6OQ7 - chains A and C; structure by X-ray diffraction, 2.39 A resolution.

== Chain A ==
Protein: Toxin B
Source organism: Clostridioides difficile
UniProtKB: M4NKV9 (M4NKV9_CLODI); residues 1-543 here = UniProt positions 1-543
Amino-acid sequence (549 residues; numbered 1 to 549; the number before each row is that of its first residue):
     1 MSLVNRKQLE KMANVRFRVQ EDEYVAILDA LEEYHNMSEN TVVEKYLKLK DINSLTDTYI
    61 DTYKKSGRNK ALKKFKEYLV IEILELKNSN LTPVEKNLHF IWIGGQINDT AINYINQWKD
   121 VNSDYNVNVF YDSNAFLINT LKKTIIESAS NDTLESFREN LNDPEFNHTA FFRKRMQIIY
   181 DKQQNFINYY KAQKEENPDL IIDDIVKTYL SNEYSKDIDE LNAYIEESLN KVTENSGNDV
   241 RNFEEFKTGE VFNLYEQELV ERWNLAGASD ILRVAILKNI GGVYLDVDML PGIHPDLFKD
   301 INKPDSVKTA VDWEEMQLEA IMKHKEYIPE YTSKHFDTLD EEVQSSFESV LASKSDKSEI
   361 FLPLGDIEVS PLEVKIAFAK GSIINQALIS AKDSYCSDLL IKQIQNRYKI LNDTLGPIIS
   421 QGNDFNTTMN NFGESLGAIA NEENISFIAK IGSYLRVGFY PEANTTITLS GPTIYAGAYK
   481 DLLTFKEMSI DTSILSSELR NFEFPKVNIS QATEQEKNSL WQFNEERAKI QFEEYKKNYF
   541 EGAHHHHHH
Not modelled in the structure: 1, 543-549
Sequence notes: expression tag (544-549)
Ion coordination: Mn2+: Asp288, Glu516 (together with UDP); Mg2+: Asp288, Gln515, Asn518 (together with UDP)
Ligand contacts:
  - alpha-D-glucopyranose (GLC): Ala266, Asp270, Arg273, Asp286, Ile384, Asn385, Gln386, Thr466, Ile467, Gly471, Pro472, Trp521
  - UDP (uridine-5'-diphosphate): Ile101, Trp102, Ile103, Asn139, Leu265, Ala266, Ser269, Arg273, Tyr284, Asp286, Val287, Asp288, Glu516, Asn518, Ser519, Leu520, Trp521

== Chain C ==
Protein: E3
Amino-acid sequence (137 residues; row label = number of the first residue in the row; numbers below 1 keep their minus sign (Ser-2 is residue -2)):
    -2 SNSQVQLVES GGGLVQTGGS LRLSCASSGS IAGFETVTWS RQAPGKSLQW VASMTKTNNE
    58 IYSDSVKGRF IISRDNAKNT VYLQMNSLKP EDTGVYFCKG PELRGQGIQV TVSSEPKTPK
   118 PQTSGAPVPY PDPLEPR
Not modelled in the structure: -2 to 2, 112-134
Cystine bridges: Cys22-Cys95

== How chain A and chain C interact ==
Pairs across the interface - 28 pairs, chain A then chain C:
  Asp22(A) - Thr35(C)
  Asp22(A) - Ser37(C)
  Asp22(A) - Leu45(C)
  Asp22(A) - Lys96(C)
  Asp22(A) - Arg101(C)  salt bridge
  Glu23(A) - Thr35(C)
  Glu23(A) - Lys96(C)  salt bridge
  Glu23(A) - Gly97(C)
  Val25(A) - Leu45(C)
  Ala26(A) - Trp47(C)
  Asp29(A) - Gln46(C)
  Asp29(A) - Trp47(C)  hydrogen bond (side chain-backbone)
  Ala30(A) - Trp47(C)  hydrophobic
  Glu33(A) - Trp47(C)
  Glu33(A) - Ser60(C)  hydrogen bond
  Glu33(A) - Asp61(C)  hydrogen bond (side chain-backbone)
  Lys48(A) - Tyr59(C)
  Lys48(A) - Asp61(C)  salt bridge
  Asp51(A) - Ile58(C)
  Ser54(A) - Asn56(C)
  Ser54(A) - Ile58(C)
  Leu55(A) - Trp47(C)  hydrophobic
  Leu55(A) - Ser50(C)
  Thr58(A) - Thr33(C)
  Thr58(A) - Thr52(C)
  Asp61(A) - Lys53(C)  salt bridge
  Thr62(A) - Thr33(C)
  Tyr63(A) - Lys96(C)  hydrogen bond
Interface residues without a listed pair, chain A (16 interface residues in all): Met37
Interface residues without a listed pair, chain C (20 interface residues in all): Ser62, Lys64, Pro98

== Overview ==
16 residues of chain A and 20 residues of chain C are in contact; the contacts include 4 hydrogen bonds and 4
salt bridges. Among the polar pairs are Asp22(A)-Arg101(C), Glu23(A)-Lys96(C) and Lys48(A)-Asp61(C). Chain A
binds UDP and alpha-D-glucopyranose.
Here chain A is Toxin B (Clostridioides difficile) and chain C is E3. Entry 6OQ7 (Structure of the GTD domain
of Clostridium difficile toxin B in complex with VHH E3) was determined by X-ray diffraction (same publication
as 6OQ5 and 6OQ6).
